PDB entry 8DFO | electron microscopy, 3.10 A resolution | chains I and J of the 13 polymer chains in the assembly

# Chain I
Name: CRISPR-associated protein, CT1133 family
Source organism: Desulfovibrio vulgaris
UniProt: Q72WF8 (Q72WF8_DESVH); numbering as in UniProt (aligned over 1-612)
Chain sequence (612 residues; row label = number of the first residue in the row):
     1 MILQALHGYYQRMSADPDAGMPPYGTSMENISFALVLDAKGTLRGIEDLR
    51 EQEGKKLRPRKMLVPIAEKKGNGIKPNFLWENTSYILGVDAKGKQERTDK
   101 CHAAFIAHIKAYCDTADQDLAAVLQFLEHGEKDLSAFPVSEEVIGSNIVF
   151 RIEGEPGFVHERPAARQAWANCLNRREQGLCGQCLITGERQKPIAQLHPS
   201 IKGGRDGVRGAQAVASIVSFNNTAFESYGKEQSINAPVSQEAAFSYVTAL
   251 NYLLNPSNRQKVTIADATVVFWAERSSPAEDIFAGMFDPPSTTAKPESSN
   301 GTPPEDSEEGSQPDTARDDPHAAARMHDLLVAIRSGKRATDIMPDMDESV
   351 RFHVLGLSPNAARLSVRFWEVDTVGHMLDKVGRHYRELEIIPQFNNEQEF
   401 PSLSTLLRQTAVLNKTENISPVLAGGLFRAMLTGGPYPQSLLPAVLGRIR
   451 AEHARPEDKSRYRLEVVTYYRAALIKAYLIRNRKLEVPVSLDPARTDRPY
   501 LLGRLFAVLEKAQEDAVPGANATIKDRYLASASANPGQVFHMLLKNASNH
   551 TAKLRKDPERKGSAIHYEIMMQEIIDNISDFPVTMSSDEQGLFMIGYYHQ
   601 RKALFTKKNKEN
Unresolved in the structure: 1-2, 25-179, 291-324, 428, 562, 609-612

# Chain J
Name: CRISPR-associated protein, CT1133 family
Source organism: Desulfovibrio vulgaris
Notes: fragment: Cas8c C-terminal domain
UniProt: Q72WF8 (Q72WF8_DESVH); residues 1-124 here correspond to UniProt positions 489-612 (UniProt number = residue number + 488)
Chain sequence (124 residues; numbered 1 to 124; the number before each row is that of its first residue):
     1 VSLDPARTDRPYLLGRLFAVLEKAQEDAVPGANATIKDRYLASASANPGQ
    51 VFHMLLKNASNHTAKLRKDPERKGSAIHYEIMMQEIIDNISDFPVTMSSD
   101 EQGLFMIGYYHQRKALFTKKNKEN
Unresolved in the structure: 74-75, 120-124

# How chain I and chain J interact
Residue-residue contacts (33):
  Gly537(I) - Ser99(J)
  Gly537(I) - Asp100(J)
  Gln538(I) - Ser99(J)
  His541(I) - Ser99(J)
  His541(I) - Gln102(J)  hydrogen bond
  His541(I) - Gly103(J)
  Leu544(I) - Met106(J)  hydrophobic
  Lys545(I) - Ser45(J)  hydrogen bond
  Lys545(I) - Gln102(J)  hydrogen bond
  Ser548(I) - Lys37(J)  hydrogen bond
  Ser548(I) - Asp38(J)
  Ser548(I) - Leu41(J)
  Ala552(I) - Asp38(J)  hydrogen bond (backbone-side chain)
  Arg555(I) - Asn33(J)
  Arg555(I) - Asp38(J)  salt bridge
  Lys556(I) - Asn33(J)
  Glu568(I) - Tyr110(J)
  Glu568(I) - Arg113(J)  salt bridge
  Met571(I) - Tyr110(J)
  Gln572(I) - Arg113(J)
  Glu573(I) - Lys114(J)  salt bridge
  Ile575(I) - Tyr110(J)  hydrophobic
  Ile575(I) - His111(J)
  Asp576(I) - Ser2(J)  hydrogen bond (backbone-side chain)
  Asp576(I) - His111(J)
  Asp576(I) - Lys114(J)  salt bridge
  Ile578(I) - His111(J)  hydrogen bond (backbone-side chain)
  Ser579(I) - Arg7(J)  hydrogen bond (backbone-side chain)
  Ser579(I) - Ile107(J)
  Asp580(I) - Arg7(J)  salt bridge
  Asp580(I) - Ile107(J)
  Phe581(I) - Gly103(J)
  Phe581(I) - Ile107(J)  hydrophobic
Interface residues without a listed pair, chain I (21 interface residues in all): Thr551, Asn577
Interface residues without a listed pair, chain J (19 interface residues in all): Leu104, Phe117

# In short
21 residues of chain I face 19 of chain J across their interface; the contacts include 8 hydrogen bonds and 5
salt bridges. Among the polar pairs are Arg555(I)-Asp38(J), Glu568(I)-Arg113(J) and Glu573(I)-Lys114(J).
Chain I is CRISPR-associated protein, CT1133 family and chain J is CRISPR-associated protein, CT1133 family,
both from Desulfovibrio vulgaris; the structure, type I-C Cascade bound to AcrIC4, was determined by electron
microscopy together with 8DEJ, 8DFA, 8DFS and 8DEX from the same study.
